Entry 6VUB (X-ray diffraction, 1.50 A resolution); this record covers chain A.

[Chain A]
Name: Bromodomain-containing protein 4
Organism: Homo sapiens
Notes: fragment: bromodomain 1
UniProt: O60885 (BRD4_HUMAN); residue numbers follow UniProt; this construct covers 44-168
Chain sequence (126 residues; row label = number of the first residue in the row):
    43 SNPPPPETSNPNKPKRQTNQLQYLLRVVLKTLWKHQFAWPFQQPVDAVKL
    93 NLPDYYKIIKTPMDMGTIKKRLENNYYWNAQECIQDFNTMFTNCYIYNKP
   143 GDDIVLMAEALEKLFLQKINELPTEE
Construct notes: expression tag (43)
Residues lining bound ligands: (4R)-1-methyl-4-phenylpyrrolidin-2-one (RLG): Trp81, Pro82, Phe83, Val87, Leu92, Leu94, Tyr97, Cys136, Asn140, Ile146
Curated features (UniProtKB/Swiss-Prot):
  - site: Asn140 (Acetylated histone binding)
  - cross-link: Lys99 (Glycyl lysine isopeptide (Lys-Gly) (interchain with G-Cter in SUMO2))
  - natural variant: Asp145 (D145G: Found in a patient with a neurodevelopmental syndrome; uncertain significance)
  - mutagenesis: Asn140 (N140A: Abolishes binding to acetylated histones)

[Overview]
Chain A binds (4R)-1-methyl-4-phenylpyrrolidin-2-one. Curated annotation (UniProt) lists one mutagenesis site.
Chain A is Bromodomain-containing protein 4 (Homo sapiens); the structure, Crystal structure of BRD4
bromodomain 1 with N-methylpyrrolidin-2-one (NMP) derivative 5 (1-methyl-4-phenylpyrrolidin-2-one), was
determined by X-ray diffraction together with 6VUC, 6VUF and 6VUJ from the same study.
